Entry 6AZ1 (electron microscopy, 2.70 A resolution); this record covers chains P and 1 of the 38 polymer chains in the assembly.

== Chain P ==
Protein: ribosomal protein S12
Organism: Leishmania donovani
UniProt: E9BFB6 (E9BFB6_LEIDB); residue numbers follow UniProt; this construct covers 1-143
Sequence (143 residues; each row starts with the number of its first residue):
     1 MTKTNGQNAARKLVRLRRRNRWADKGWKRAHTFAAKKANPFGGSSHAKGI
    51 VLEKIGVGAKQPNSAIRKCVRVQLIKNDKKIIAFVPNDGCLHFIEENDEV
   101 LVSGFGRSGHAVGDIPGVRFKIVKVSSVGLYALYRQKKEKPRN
Disordered / not traced: 143
Construct notes: conflict Arg-18 (Cys in E9BFB6), Ala-34 (Ser in E9BFB6), Lys-36 (Arg in E9BFB6), Ser-127 (Asn in E9BFB6)

== Chain 1 ==
Molecule: ribosomal RNA 18S
Organism: Leishmania donovani
Sequence (2203 nucleotides; numbered 1 to 2203; the number before each row is that of its first residue):
     1 GAUCUGGUUGAUUCUGCCAGUAGUCAUXUGCUUGUUUCAAGGACUUAGCC
    51 AUGCAUGCCUCAGAAUCACUGCAUUUGCAGGAAUCUGCGCAUGGCUCXUU
   101 ACAUCAGACGUAAUCUGCCGCAAAAAUCUUGCGGUUUCCGCAAAAUUGGA
   151 UAACUUGGCGAAACGCCAAGCUAAUACAUGAACCAACCGGGUGUUCUCCA
   201 CUCCAGACGGUGGGCAACCAUCGUCGUGAGACGCCCAGCGAAUGAAUGAC
   251 AGUAAAACCAAUGCCUUCACUGGCAGUAACACCCAGCAGUGUUGACUCAA
   301 UUCAUUCCGUGCGAAAGCCGGCUUGUUCCGGCGUCUUUUGACGAACAACU
   351 GCCCUAUCAGCUGGUGAUGGCCGUGUAGUGGACUGCCAUGGCGUUGACGG
   401 GAGCGGGGGAUUAGGGUUCGAUUCCGGAGAGGGAGCCUGAGAAAUAGCUA
   451 CCACUUCUACGGAGGGCAGCAGGCGCGCXAAUUGCCCAAUGUCAAAACAA
   501 AACGAUGAGGCAGCGAAAAGAAAUAGAGUUGUCAGUCCAUUUGGAUUGUC
   551 AUUUCAAUGGGGGAUAUUUAAACCCAUCCAAUAUCGAGUAACAAUUGGAG
   601 GACAAGUCUGGUGCCAGCACCCGCGGUAAUUCCAGCUCCAAAAGCGUAUA
   651 UUAAUGCUGUUGCUGUUXAAGGGUUCGUAGUUGAACUGUGGGCUGUGCAG
   701 GUUUGUUCCUGGUCGUCCCGUCCAUGUCGGAUUUGGUGACCCAGGCCCUU
   751 GCAGCCCGUGAACAUUCAAAGAAACAAGAAACACGGGAGUGGUUCCUUUC
   801 CUGAUUUACGCAUGUCAUGCAUGCCAGGGGGCGUCCGUGAUUUUUUACUG
   851 UGACUAAAGAAGCGUGACUAAAGCAGUCAUUUGACUUGAAUUAGAAAGCA
   901 UGGGAUAACAAXGGAGCAGCCUCUAGGCUACCGUUUCGGCUUUUGUUGGU
   951 UUUAAAGGUCUAUUGGAGAUUAUGGAGCUGUGCGACAAGUGCUUUCCCAU
  1001 CGCAACCUCGGUUCGGUGUGUGGCGCCUUUGAGGGGUUUAGUGCGUCCGG
  1051 UACGAGCUCCGGUUCGUCCGGCCGUAACGCCUUUUCAACUCACGGCCUCU
  1101 AGGAAUGAAGGAGGGUAGUUCGGGGGAGAACGUACUGGGGCGUCAGAGGU
  1151 GAAAUUCUUAGACCGCACCAAGACGAACUACAGCGAAGGCAUUCUUCAAG
  1201 GAUACCUUCCUCAAUCAAGAACCAAAGUGUGGAGAUCGAAGAUGAUUAGA
  1251 GACCAUUGUAGUCCACACUGCAAACGAUGACACCCAUGAAUUGGGGAUCU
  1301 UAUGGGCCGGCCUGCGGCAGGGUUUACCCUGUGUCAGCACCGCGCCCGCU
  1351 UUUACCACCUUACGUAUCUUUUCUAUUCGGCCUUUACCGGCCACCCACGG
  1401 GAAUAUCCUCAGCACGUUUUCUGUUUUUUCACGCGAAAGCUUUGAGGUUA
  1451 CAGUCUCAGGGGGGAGUACGUUCGCAAGAGUGAAACUUAAAGAAAUUGAC
  1501 GGAAUGGCACCACAAGACGUGGAGCGUGCGGUUUAAUUXGACXXAACACG
  1551 GGGAACUUUACCAGAUCCGGACAGGAUGAGGAUUGACAGAUUGAGUGUUC
  1601 UUUCUCGAUUCCCUGAAUGGUGGUGCAUGGCCGCUUUUGGUCGGUGGAGU
  1651 GAUUUGUUUGGUUGAUUCCGUCAACGGACGAGAUCCAAGCUGCCCAGUAG
  1701 AAUUCAGAAUUGCCCAUAGGAUAGCAAACUCAUCGGCGGGUUUUACCCAA
  1751 CGGUGGGCCGCAUUCGGUCGAAUUCUUCUCUGCGGGAUUCCUUUGUAAUU
  1801 GCACAAGGUGAAAUUUUGGGCAACAGCAGGUCUGUGAUGCUCCUCAAUGU
  1851 UCUGGGCGACACGCGCACUACAAUGUCAGUGAGAACAAGAAAAACGACUU
  1901 UUGUCGAACCUACUUGAUCAAAAGAGUGGGGAAACCCCGGAAUCACAUAG
  1951 ACUCACUUGGGACCGAGGAUUGCAAUUAUUGGUCGCGCAACGAGGAAUGU
  2001 CUCGUAGGCGCAGCUCAUCAXACUGUGCCGAUUACGUCCCUGCCAUUUGU
  2051 ACACACCGCCXGUCGUUGUUUCCGAUGAUGGUGCAAUACAGGUGAUCGGA
  2101 CAGGCGGUGUUUUAUCCGCCCGAAAGUUCACCGAUAUUUCUUCAAUAGAG
  2151 GAAGCAAAAGUCGUAACAAGGUAGCUGUAGGUGAACCUGCAGCUGGAUCA
  2201 UUU
Disordered / not traced: 74-76, 136-137, 194, 201-227, 252-254, 267-272, 323-327, 530-551, 697-715, 726, 733-737, 743-749, 764-769, 777-782, 793-828, 880-881, 886, 919-948, 1000-1099, 1119, 1299-1357, 1372-1407, 1428-1429, 1725-1759, 1766, 1794, 1799, 1898-1902, 2102-2121
Construct notes: conflict M1Y_1539 (U1020612 in 322500086), C4J_1543 (U1020608 in 322500086)
Modified residues: OMU (o2'-methyluridine 5'-monophosphate) at position 8, OMC (o2'-methylycytidine-5'-monophosphate) at position 18, A2M (2'-O-methyladenosine 5'-(dihydrogen phosphate)) at position 28, OMU (o2'-methyluridine 5'-monophosphate) at position 33, OMC (o2'-methylycytidine-5'-monophosphate) at position 38, A2M (2'-O-methyladenosine 5'-(dihydrogen phosphate)) at position 98, OMC (o2'-methylycytidine-5'-monophosphate) at position 115, A2M (2'-O-methyladenosine 5'-(dihydrogen phosphate)) at position 479, OMG (o2'-methylguanosine-5'-monophosphate) at position 509, OMU (o2'-methyluridine 5'-monophosphate) at position 661, A2M (2'-O-methyladenosine 5'-(dihydrogen phosphate)) at position 668, A2M (2'-O-methyladenosine 5'-(dihydrogen phosphate)) at position 912, OMG (o2'-methylguanosine-5'-monophosphate) at position 1464, OMG (o2'-methylguanosine-5'-monophosphate) at position 1478, M1Y ((1S)-1,4-anhydro-1-(1-methyl-2,4-dioxo-1,2,3,4-tetrahydropyrimidin-5-yl)-5-O-phosphono-D-xylitol) at position 1539, C4J ((5S)-5-{3-[(3S)-3-amino-3-carboxypropyl]-1-methyl-2,4-dioxo-1,2,3,4-tetrahydropyrimidin-5-yl}-2,5-anhydro-1-O-phosphono-L-arabinitol) at position 1543, 5MC (5-methylcytidine-5'-monophosphate) at position 1544, OMG (o2'-methylguanosine-5'-monophosphate) at position 1550, OMU (o2'-methyluridine 5'-monophosphate) at position 1621, OMG (o2'-methylguanosine-5'-monophosphate) at position 1623, OMG (o2'-methylguanosine-5'-monophosphate) at position 1647, OMU (o2'-methyluridine 5'-monophosphate) at position 1777, OMG (o2'-methylguanosine-5'-monophosphate) at position 1829, OMU (o2'-methyluridine 5'-monophosphate) at position 1833, OMG (o2'-methylguanosine-5'-monophosphate) at position 1865, OMC (o2'-methylycytidine-5'-monophosphate) at position 1866, OMU (o2'-methyluridine 5'-monophosphate) at position 1979, 7MG (7N-methyl-8-hydroguanosine-5'-monophosphate) at position 1995, A2M (2'-O-methyladenosine 5'-(dihydrogen phosphate)) at position 2021, OMU (o2'-methyluridine 5'-monophosphate) at position 2048, 4OC (4n,o2'-methylcytidine-5'-monophosphate) at position 2059, 5MC (5-methylcytidine-5'-monophosphate) at position 2061, OMC (o2'-methylycytidine-5'-monophosphate) at position 2140, OMG (o2'-methylguanosine-5'-monophosphate) at position 2151, MA6 (6N-dimethyladenosine-5'-monophoshate) at position 2184, MA6 (6N-dimethyladenosine-5'-monophoshate) at position 2185
Covalent attachments: paromomycin (PAR) linked to C1421; covalent link G1700/OMU_1777
Small-molecule neighbours:
  - Mg2+ (MG), molecule 1: U96, G426, G427
  - Mg2+ (MG), molecule 2: G405, G406, G420
  - Mg2+ (MG), molecule 3: G432, C452, U2135
  - Mg2+ (MG), molecule 4: C467, C470, G472
  - Mg2+ (MG), molecule 5: G606, A634, G635
  - Mg2+ (MG), molecule 6: U609, G610, G611, A629
  - Mg2+ (MG), molecule 7: A783, C784, C835, C836
  - Mg2+ (MG), molecule 8: A1108, A1109, G1111, A1112, C1209, C1210
  - Mg2+ (MG), molecule 9: G1189, A1272, A1274, G2192
  - Mg2+ (MG), molecule 10: C1237, G1238, U1257, G1258
  - Mg2+ (MG), molecule 11: G1530, G1531, G1858
  - Mg2+ (MG), molecule 12: C2162, G2163, U2164
  - paromomycin (PAR), molecule 1: G20, A22, G23, U24, A26, U27, C645, G646, U647, A648, U649, A650, U651
  - paromomycin (PAR), molecule 2: U365, G366, A367, A2085, A2086, C2132, G2133, A2134
  - paromomycin (PAR), molecule 3: A1290, U1291, U1292, G1293, G1294, G1295, U1419, U1420, U1422, G1423
  - paromomycin (PAR), molecule 4: A1509, C1510, C1511, U1637, U1638, G1639, G1664, A1681, G1682, U1815, G1818, G1819, C1821, A1822, U2002, C2003
  - paromomycin (PAR), molecule 5: G2062, U2063, C2064, G2065, U2066, C2155, A2156, A2157, A2158, A2159, G2160, U2161, C2162
  - paromomycin (PAR), molecule 6: U2066, U2067, G2068, U2069, U2070, U2071, A2149, G2150, OMG_2151, A2152, A2153, G2154, C2155
What the authors report for this chain:
  - conformationally variable residues (side-chain flip): A2158, A2159
  - binding site for paromomycin: G2065, A2158, A2159

== How chain P and chain 1 interact ==
Contacting residue pairs - 139 pairs, chain P then chain 1:
  Met-1(P) with G665(1), base contact; U666(1), phosphate contact; G671(1), base contact; G1279(1), base contact; U1456(1), base contact; C1457(1), hydrogen bond to the base
  Thr-2(P) with U664(1), base contact; G665(1), base contact; U1456(1), hydrogen bond to the base; C1457(1), hydrogen bond to the base
  Lys-3(P) with G659(1), hydrogen bond to the sugar; U660(1), salt bridge to the phosphate; OMU_661(1), salt bridge to the phosphate; G662(1), sugar contact; C663(1), salt bridge to the phosphate; U1456(1), hydrogen bond to the base
  Thr-4(P) with C1455(1), hydrogen bond to the phosphate; U1456(1), phosphate contact
  Asn-5(P) with A1452(1), base contact; U1454(1), hydrogen bond to the phosphate; C1455(1), hydrogen bond to the phosphate
  Gly-6(P) with U682(1), phosphate contact; C1455(1), phosphate contact
  Gln-7(P) with U682(1), hydrogen bond to the phosphate
  Asn-8(P) with U681(1), sugar contact; U682(1), hydrogen bond to the phosphate
  Ala-9(P) with U681(1), sugar contact
  Arg-11(P) with U395(1), hydrogen bond to the sugar
  Lys-12(P) with U1456(1), phosphate contact; C1457(1), salt bridge to the phosphate
  Arg-15(P) with U395(1), salt bridge to the phosphate; G396(1), hydrogen bond to the base
  Arg-17(P) with U658(1), hydrogen bond to the base; G659(1), salt bridge to the phosphate; U660(1), salt bridge to the phosphate; G1460(1), base contact
  Arg-18(P) with U355(1), salt bridge to the phosphate
  Arg-19(P) with A1458(1), salt bridge to the phosphate
  Asn-20(P) with U658(1), hydrogen bond to the base; G1460(1), base contact
  Arg-21(P) with C354(1), salt bridge to the phosphate; U658(1), sugar contact
  Trp-22(P) with C354(1), phosphate contact; U355(1), hydrogen bond to the phosphate
  Ala-23(P) with U658(1), base contact; G1460(1), base contact
  Asp-24(P) with U658(1), hydrogen bond to the base
  Lys-25(P) with G1461(1), base contact
  Trp-27(P) with U418(1), phosphate contact
  Lys-28(P) with A1483(1), phosphate contact; A1484(1), phosphate contact
  Arg-29(P) with A1485(1), salt bridge to the phosphate
  Ala-30(P) with U651(1), phosphate contact
  Phe-33(P) with A402(1), sugar contact
  Ala-34(P) with A1484(1), sugar contact
  Ala-38(P) with A1485(1), phosphate contact; C1486(1), phosphate contact
  Ser-44(P) with C478(1), base contact; U649(1), sugar contact
  Ser-45(P) with C478(1), sugar contact; A648(1), hydrogen bond to the sugar; U649(1), sugar contact
  His-46(P) with A2M_28(1), base contact; C478(1), sugar contact; A648(1), base contact
  Ala-47(P) with C478(1), phosphate contact
  Lys-48(P) with C478(1), hydrogen bond to the phosphate
  Gly-58(P) with A2157(1), sugar contact
  Ala-59(P) with A2157(1), phosphate contact
  Lys-60(P) with U1488(1), sugar contact; A1489(1), salt bridge to the phosphate; A2157(1), salt bridge to the phosphate; A2158(1), phosphate contact
  Gln-61(P) with A2158(1), hydrogen bond to the phosphate
  Asn-63(P) with G623(1), base contact; C624(1), base contact; G625(1), hydrogen bond to the base
  Ser-64(P) with C614(1), phosphate contact; C615(1), hydrogen bond to the phosphate; G625(1), hydrogen bond to the base; A2158(1), hydrogen bond to the base
  Ala-65(P) with A616(1), phosphate contact
  Ile-66(P) with A616(1), phosphate contact
  Arg-67(P) with G617(1), hydrogen bond to the base; C618(1), base contact; A619(1), base contact
  Lys-68(P) with A616(1), salt bridge to the phosphate; G617(1), salt bridge to the phosphate
  Arg-71(P) with U2069(1), salt bridge to the phosphate
  Ile-75(P) with G477(1), phosphate contact
  Lys-76(P) with G477(1), phosphate contact; C478(1), phosphate contact
  Phe-84(P) with C618(1), phosphate contact
  Pro-86(P) with C618(1), phosphate contact
  Asn-87(P) with G617(1), phosphate contact; C618(1), phosphate contact
  Asp-88(P) with A616(1), hydrogen bond to the sugar; G617(1), phosphate contact; C633(1), sugar contact
  Gly-89(P) with G617(1), phosphate contact
  Leu-101(P) with C478(1), sugar contact
  Ser-103(P) with A648(1), sugar contact
  Gly-104(P) with A648(1), sugar contact
  Phe-105(P) with A648(1), sugar contact
  Gly-106(P) with A648(1), hydrogen bond to the phosphate; U649(1), phosphate contact
  Arg-107(P) with OMC_18(1), hydrogen bond to the sugar; A19(1), salt bridge to the phosphate; C620(1), sugar contact; C621(1), phosphate contact; U649(1), phosphate contact
  Ser-108(P) with U649(1), hydrogen bond to the phosphate; A650(1), phosphate contact
  His-110(P) with U1488(1), base contact
  Ala-111(P) with U1488(1), phosphate contact
  Val-112(P) with C620(1), sugar contact; C621(1), phosphate contact
  Gly-113(P) with C621(1), hydrogen bond to the phosphate
  Asp-114(P) with C618(1), base contact; A619(1), hydrogen bond to the base
  Pro-116(P) with A2156(1), sugar contact
  Gly-117(P) with U1488(1), phosphate contact
  Arg-119(P) with C1486(1), salt bridge to the phosphate; U1487(1), salt bridge to the phosphate
  Lys-121(P) with U647(1), sugar contact; A648(1), sugar contact
  Val-123(P) with U29(1), sugar contact
  Lys-124(P) with U29(1), hydrogen bond to the phosphate; G30(1), salt bridge to the phosphate
  Tyr-131(P) with G597(1), phosphate contact
  Ala-132(P) with G30(1), phosphate contact; C31(1), phosphate contact
  Tyr-134(P) with C633(1), phosphate contact; A634(1), phosphate contact
  Arg-135(P) with A634(1), salt bridge to the phosphate
  Lys-137(P) with C31(1), phosphate contact; U32(1), phosphate contact; U596(1), phosphate contact
  Lys-138(P) with C31(1), salt bridge to the phosphate
Other interface residues (no listed pair), chain P (82 interface residues in all): Leu-13, Pro-40, Pro-62, Lys-80, Gly-109, Ile-115, Gly-129
Other interface residues (no listed pair), chain 1 (74 interface residues in all): U394, G401, A2M_479, C657, G1459, G2068, U2070

== In short ==
82 residues of chain P face 74 of chain 1 across their interface; the contacts include 31 hydrogen bonds and
22 salt bridges. Polar pairs include Met-1(P)/C1457(1), Thr-2(P)/U1456(1) and Thr-2(P)/C1457(1). The paper
reports a binding site for paromomycin at G2065(1), A2158(1) and A2159(1); conformational variability at
A2158(1) and A2159(1).
Here chain P is ribosomal protein S12 and chain 1 is ribosomal RNA 18S, both from Leishmania donovani. Entry
6AZ1 (Cryo-EM structure of the small subunit of Leishmania ribosome bound to paromomycin) was determined by
electron microscopy.
